PDB entry 6UUA | X-ray diffraction, 4.00 A resolution (low resolution: residue-level contacts below are approximate; hydrogen-bond / salt-bridge calls are withheld) | chains CCC and FFF of the 8 polymer chains in the assembly

[Chain CCC]
Protein: DNA-directed RNA polymerase subunit beta
Organism: Escherichia coli
Notes: EC 2.7.7.6
UniProtKB: P0A8V4 (RPOB_ECO57); residue numbers follow UniProt; this construct covers 1-1342
Chain sequence (1342 residues; each row starts with the number of its first residue):
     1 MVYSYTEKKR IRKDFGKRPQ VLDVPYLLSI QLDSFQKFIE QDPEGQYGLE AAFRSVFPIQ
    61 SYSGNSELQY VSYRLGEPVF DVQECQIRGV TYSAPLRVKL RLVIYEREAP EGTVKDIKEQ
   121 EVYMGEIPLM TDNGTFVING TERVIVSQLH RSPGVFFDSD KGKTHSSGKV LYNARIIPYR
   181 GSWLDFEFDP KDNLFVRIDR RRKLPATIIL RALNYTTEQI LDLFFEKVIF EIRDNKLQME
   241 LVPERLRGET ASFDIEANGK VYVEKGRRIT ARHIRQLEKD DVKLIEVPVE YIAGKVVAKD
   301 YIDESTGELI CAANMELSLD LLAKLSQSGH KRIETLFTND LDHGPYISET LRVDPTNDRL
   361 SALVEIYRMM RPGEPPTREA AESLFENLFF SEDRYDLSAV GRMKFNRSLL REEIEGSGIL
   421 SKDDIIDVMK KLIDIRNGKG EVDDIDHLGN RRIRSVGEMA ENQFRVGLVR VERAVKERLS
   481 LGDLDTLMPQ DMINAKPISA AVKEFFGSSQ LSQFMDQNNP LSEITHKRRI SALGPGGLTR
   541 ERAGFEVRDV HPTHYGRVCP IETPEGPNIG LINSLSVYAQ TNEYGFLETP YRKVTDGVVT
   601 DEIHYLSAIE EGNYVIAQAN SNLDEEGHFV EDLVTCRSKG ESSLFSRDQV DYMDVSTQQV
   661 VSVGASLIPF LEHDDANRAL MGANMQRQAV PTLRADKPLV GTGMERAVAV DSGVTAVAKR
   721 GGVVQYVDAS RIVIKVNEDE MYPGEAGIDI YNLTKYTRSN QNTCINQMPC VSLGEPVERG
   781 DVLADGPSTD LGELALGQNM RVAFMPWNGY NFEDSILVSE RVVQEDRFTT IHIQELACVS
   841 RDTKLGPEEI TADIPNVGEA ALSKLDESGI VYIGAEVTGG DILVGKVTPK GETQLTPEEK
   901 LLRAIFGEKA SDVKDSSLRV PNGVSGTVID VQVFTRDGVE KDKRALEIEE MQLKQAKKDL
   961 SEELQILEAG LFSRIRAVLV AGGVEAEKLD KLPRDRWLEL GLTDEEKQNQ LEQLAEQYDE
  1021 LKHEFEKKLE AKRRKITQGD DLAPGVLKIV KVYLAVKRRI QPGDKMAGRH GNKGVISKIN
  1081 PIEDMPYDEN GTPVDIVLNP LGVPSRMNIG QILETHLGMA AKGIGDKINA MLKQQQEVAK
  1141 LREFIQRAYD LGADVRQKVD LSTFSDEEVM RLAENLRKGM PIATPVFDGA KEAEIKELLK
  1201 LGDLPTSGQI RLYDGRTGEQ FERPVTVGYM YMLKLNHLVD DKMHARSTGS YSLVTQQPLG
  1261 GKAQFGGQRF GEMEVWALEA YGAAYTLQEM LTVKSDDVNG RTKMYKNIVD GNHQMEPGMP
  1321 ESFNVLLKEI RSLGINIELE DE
Not modelled in the structure: 1-2
UniProt features mapped onto this chain:
  - modified residue (N6-acetyllysine): K1022, K1200

[Chain FFF]
Protein: RNA polymerase sigma factor RpoS
Organism: Escherichia coli (strain K12)
UniProtKB: P13445 (RPOS_ECOLI); residue numbers follow UniProt; this construct covers 1-328
Chain sequence (336 residues; numbered 1 to 336; the number before each row is that of its first residue):
     1 MGQNTLKVHD LNEDAEFDEN GVEVFDEKAL VEEEPSDNDL AEEELLSQGA TQRVLDATQL
    61 YLGEIGYSPL LTAEEEVYFA RRALRGDVAS RRRMIESNLR LVVKIARRYG NRGLALLDLI
   121 EEGNLGLIRA VEKFDPERGF RFSTYATWWI RQTIERAIMN QTRTIRLPIH IVKELNVYLR
   181 TARELSHKLD HEPSAEEIAE QLDKPVDDVS RMLRLNERIT SVDTPLGGDS EKALLDILAD
   241 EKENGPEDTT QDDDMKQSIV KWLFELNAKQ REVLARRFGL LGYEAATLED VGREIGLTRE
   301 RVRQIQVEGL RRLREILQTQ GLNIEALFLE HHHHHH
Not modelled in the structure: 1-52, 330-336
Differences from the reference sequence: conflict G2 (Ser in P13445), E33 (Gln in P13445); expression tag (329-336)
UniProt features mapped onto this chain:
  - DNA-binding region: L288 to V307 (H-T-H motif)
  - region: D56 to A89 (Sigma-70 factor domain-1)
  - motif: D118 to E121 (Interaction with polymerase core subunit RpoC)
  - mutagenesis: K173 (K173E: Eliminates RpoS proteolysis. Lack of interaction with RssB), E174 (E174T: 2-fold increase in RpoS half-life. Does not affect interaction with RssB), V177 (V177K: 3-fold increase in RpoS half-life), Y178 (Y178L: Does not affect RpoS half-life)

[Chain CCC / chain FFF interface]
Residue-residue contacts (73; chain CCC residue first):
  V79(CCC) with H191(FFF)
  P95(CCC) with D190(FFF)
  R97(CCC) with K188(FFF)
  V122(CCC) with H187(FFF)
  Y123(CCC) with S186(FFF); H187(FFF); D190(FFF)
  E126(CCC) with D190(FFF)
  P372(CCC) with V54(FFF); Q59(FFF)
  G373(CCC) with V54(FFF)
  P375(CCC) with Y67(FFF)
  E477(CCC) with R108(FFF)
  R478(CCC) with R183(FFF)
  Q490(CCC) with H187(FFF); K188(FFF)
  D491(CCC) with R183(FFF)
  I493(CCC) with H187(FFF)
  N494(CCC) with R183(FFF)
  A495(CCC) with H187(FFF)
  K496(CCC) with E192(FFF)
  Q510(CCC) with G228(FFF)
  D842(CCC) with R214(FFF)
  N856(CCC) with F328(FFF); L329(FFF)
  G858(CCC) with F328(FFF)
  T896(CCC) with K256(FFF)
  E898(CCC) with K256(FFF); I259(FFF); L280(FFF)
  K900(CCC) with R277(FFF); F278(FFF)
  L901(CCC) with F278(FFF); L310(FFF)
  L902(CCC) with M255(FFF)
  I905(CCC) with L310(FFF)
  F906(CCC) with N323(FFF); L327(FFF)
  R936(CCC) with S210(FFF)
  D937(CCC) with E196(FFF)
  P1044(CCC) with R214(FFF); E217(FFF)
  G1045(CCC) with R214(FFF)
  T1248(CCC) with G245(FFF); P246(FFF)
  G1249(CCC) with G245(FFF)
  Y1251(CCC) with A239(FFF); D240(FFF); G245(FFF); P246(FFF)
  S1252(CCC) with D240(FFF)
  L1253(CCC) with L235(FFF); L238(FFF); A239(FFF); D240(FFF)
  V1254(CCC) with L235(FFF)
  Q1256(CCC) with D240(FFF); K242(FFF)
  L1259(CCC) with I237(FFF); L238(FFF); A239(FFF)
  Q1264(CCC) with I237(FFF)
  V1298(CCC) with E243(FFF)
  R1301(CCC) with E243(FFF); P246(FFF)
  T1302(CCC) with E243(FFF); P246(FFF); T249(FFF)
  Y1305(CCC) with P246(FFF); E247(FFF); T250(FFF)
  K1306(CCC) with T250(FFF); D253(FFF)
Interface residues without a listed pair, chain CCC (52 interface residues in all): F80, R473, R540, P897, S1250, G1260
Interface residues without a listed pair, chain FFF (46 interface residues in all): K104, N111, V206, L213, D236, I324

[Overview]
52 residues of chain CCC face 46 of chain FFF across their interface. Curated annotation (UniProt) lists 4
mutagenesis sites on chain FFF.
Chain CCC is DNA-directed RNA polymerase subunit beta (Escherichia coli) and chain FFF is RNA polymerase sigma
factor RpoS (Escherichia coli (strain K12)); the structure, E. coli sigma-S transcription initiation complex
with a mismatching CTP ("Fresh" crystal soaked with CTP for ..., was determined by X-ray diffraction,
deposited together with 6UTV, 6UTW, 6UTX, 6UTY, 6UTZ, 6UU0 and 11 further entries.
